Entry 3QWF (X-ray diffraction, 1.88 A resolution); this record covers chains A and B.

== Chain A (and B) ==
Protein: 17beta-hydroxysteroid dehydrogenase
Source organism: Cochliobolus lunatus
Notes: EC 1.1.1.62; chain B of this document is another copy of the same molecule, construct and numbering; everything in this record applies to it too
UniProtKB: O93874 (O93874_CURLU); numbering as in UniProt (aligned over 1-270)
Amino-acid sequence (270 residues; row label = number of the first residue in the row):
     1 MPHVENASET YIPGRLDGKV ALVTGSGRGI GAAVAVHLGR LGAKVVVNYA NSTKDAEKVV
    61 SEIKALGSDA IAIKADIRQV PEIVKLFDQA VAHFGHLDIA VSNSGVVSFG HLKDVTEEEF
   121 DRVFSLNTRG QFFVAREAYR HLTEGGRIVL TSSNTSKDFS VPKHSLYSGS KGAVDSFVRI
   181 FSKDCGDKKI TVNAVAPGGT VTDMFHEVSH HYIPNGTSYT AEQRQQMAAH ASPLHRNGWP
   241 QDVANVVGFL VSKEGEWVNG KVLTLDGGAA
Not modelled in the structure: 1-9
Ligand contacts: NADP (NAP; NADP nicotinamide-adenine-dinucleotide phosphate): Gly25, Ser26, Gly27, Arg28, Gly29, Ile30, Gly31, Asn48, Tyr49, Ala50, Asn51, Ser52, Ala75, Asp76, Ile77, Arg78, Asn103, Ser104, Gly105, Leu126, Thr151, Ser152, Ser153, Tyr167, Lys171, Pro197, Gly198, Gly199, Thr200, Thr202, Asp203, Met204, Phe205

== Chain A / chain B interface ==
Pairs across the interface (102; chain A residue first):
  Val80(A) - Glu117(B)
  Pro81(A) - Glu117(B)
  His111(A) - Tyr139(B)
  His111(A) - Asp184(B)  hydrogen bond (side chain-backbone)
  His111(A) - Asp187(B)  salt bridge
  Leu112(A) - Phe132(B)  hydrophobic
  Leu112(A) - Ala135(B)
  Leu112(A) - Arg136(B)
  Leu112(A) - Phe181(B)  hydrophobic
  Leu112(A) - Asp184(B)  hydrogen bond (backbone-side chain)
  Leu112(A) - Cys185(B)  hydrophobic
  Lys113(A) - Tyr139(B)
  Lys113(A) - Arg140(B)  hydrogen bond (backbone-side chain)
  Val115(A) - Phe132(B)  hydrophobic
  Val115(A) - Phe133(B)
  Val115(A) - Arg136(B)  hydrogen bond (backbone-side chain)
  Thr116(A) - Phe133(B)
  Glu117(A) - Val80(B)
  Glu117(A) - Pro81(B)
  Glu117(A) - Arg129(B)  salt bridge
  Glu117(A) - Phe133(B)
  Phe120(A) - Arg129(B)
  Phe120(A) - Phe132(B)  hydrophobic
  Phe120(A) - Phe133(B)  hydrophobic
  Phe120(A) - Phe177(B)  hydrophobic
  Asp121(A) - Arg129(B)  salt bridge
  Phe124(A) - Phe124(B)  hydrophobic
  Phe124(A) - Thr128(B)
  Phe124(A) - Phe177(B)  hydrophobic
  Thr128(A) - Phe124(B)
  Arg129(A) - Glu117(B)  salt bridge
  Arg129(A) - Phe120(B)
  Arg129(A) - Asp121(B)  salt bridge
  Phe132(A) - Leu112(B)  hydrophobic
  Phe132(A) - Val115(B)  hydrophobic
  Phe132(A) - Phe120(B)  hydrophobic
  Phe132(A) - Ser165(B)
  Phe133(A) - Val115(B)
  Phe133(A) - Thr116(B)
  Phe133(A) - Glu117(B)
  Phe133(A) - Phe120(B)  hydrophobic
  Ala135(A) - Leu112(B)
  Arg136(A) - Leu112(B)
  Arg136(A) - Val115(B)  hydrogen bond (side chain-backbone)
  Tyr139(A) - His111(B)
  Tyr139(A) - Lys113(B)
  Arg140(A) - Lys113(B)  hydrogen bond (side chain-backbone)
  Thr155(A) - Arg179(B)  hydrogen bond (backbone-side chain)
  Ser156(A) - Ser176(B)  hydrogen bond (backbone-side chain)
  Ser156(A) - Arg179(B)  hydrogen bond (backbone-side chain)
  Lys157(A) - Lys157(B)
  Lys157(A) - Arg179(B)
  Phe159(A) - Arg179(B)  hydrogen bond (backbone-side chain)
  Ser160(A) - Arg179(B)  hydrogen bond
  Ser160(A) - Ile180(B)
  Ser160(A) - Lys183(B)
  Val161(A) - Ile180(B)
  Pro162(A) - Asp184(B)
  Lys163(A) - Asp184(B)  hydrogen bond (backbone-side chain)
  His164(A) - Ile180(B)
  Ser165(A) - Phe132(B)
  Ser165(A) - Phe177(B)
  Ser165(A) - Ile180(B)
  Ser165(A) - Phe181(B)
  Ser168(A) - Ser176(B)
  Ser168(A) - Ile180(B)
  Gly169(A) - Ala173(B)
  Gly169(A) - Ser176(B)
  Gly169(A) - Phe177(B)
  Gly172(A) - Gly172(B)
  Gly172(A) - Ala173(B)
  Gly172(A) - Ser176(B)
  Ala173(A) - Gly169(B)
  Ala173(A) - Gly172(B)
  Ala173(A) - Ala173(B)
  Ser176(A) - Ser156(B)  hydrogen bond (side chain-backbone)
  Ser176(A) - Ser168(B)
  Ser176(A) - Gly169(B)
  Ser176(A) - Gly172(B)
  Phe177(A) - Phe120(B)  hydrophobic
  Phe177(A) - Phe124(B)  hydrophobic
  Phe177(A) - Ser165(B)
  Phe177(A) - Gly169(B)
  Arg179(A) - Thr155(B)  hydrogen bond (side chain-backbone)
  Arg179(A) - Ser156(B)  hydrogen bond (side chain-backbone)
  Arg179(A) - Lys157(B)
  Arg179(A) - Phe159(B)  hydrogen bond (side chain-backbone)
  Arg179(A) - Ser160(B)  hydrogen bond
  Ile180(A) - Ser160(B)
  Ile180(A) - Val161(B)
  Ile180(A) - His164(B)
  Ile180(A) - Ser165(B)
  Ile180(A) - Ser168(B)
  Phe181(A) - Leu112(B)  hydrophobic
  Phe181(A) - Ser165(B)
  Lys183(A) - Ser160(B)
  Asp184(A) - His111(B)  hydrogen bond (backbone-side chain)
  Asp184(A) - Leu112(B)  hydrogen bond (side chain-backbone)
  Asp184(A) - Pro162(B)
  Asp184(A) - Lys163(B)  hydrogen bond (side chain-backbone)
  Cys185(A) - Leu112(B)  hydrophobic
  Asp187(A) - His111(B)  salt bridge
Also at the interface, not in a pair above, chain A (45 interface residues in all): Gly110, Asp158, Leu166
Also at the interface, not in a pair above, chain B (46 interface residues in all): Gly110, Asp114, Asp158, Leu166

== Summary ==
Chain A and chain B form an interface of 45 and 46 residues respectively; the contacts include 20 hydrogen
bonds and 6 salt bridges. Among the polar pairs are His111(A)-Asp187(B), Glu117(A)-Arg129(B) and
Asp121(A)-Arg129(B). Chain A binds NADP.
Both chains are 17beta-hydroxysteroid dehydrogenase (Cochliobolus lunatus). Entry 3QWF (Crystal structure of
the 17beta-hydroxysteroid dehydrogenase from Cochliobolus lunatus) was determined by X-ray diffraction
together with 3QWI from the same study.
